Entry 6QZC (X-ray diffraction, 1.64 A resolution); this record covers chains AAA and CCC of the 3 polymer chains in the assembly.

# Chain AAA
Name: HLA class II histocompatibility antigen, DR alpha chain
Source organism: Homo sapiens
UniProt: P01903 (DRA_HUMAN); residues 3-182 here correspond to UniProt positions 28-207 (UniProt number = residue number + 25)
Amino-acid sequence (180 residues; row label = number of the first residue in the row):
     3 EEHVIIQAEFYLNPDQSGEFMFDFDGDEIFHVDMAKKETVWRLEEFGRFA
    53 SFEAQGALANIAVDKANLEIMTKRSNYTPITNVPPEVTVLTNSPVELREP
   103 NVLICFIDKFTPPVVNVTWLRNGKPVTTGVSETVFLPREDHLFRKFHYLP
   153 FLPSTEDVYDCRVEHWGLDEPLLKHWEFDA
Swiss-Prot annotation at these positions:
  - region: Glu179 to Ala182 (Connecting peptide)
  - site: Gln9 (Self- and pathogen-derived peptide antigen), Gly49 (Self-peptide antigen), Phe51 (Self- and pathogen-derived peptide antigen), Ala52 (Self-peptide antigen), Ser53 (Self- and pathogen-derived peptide antigen), Glu55 (Pathogen-derived peptide antigen), Asn62 (Self- and pathogen-derived peptide antigen), Asn69 (Pathogen-derived peptide antigen), Arg76 (Self- and pathogen-derived peptide antigen)
  - glycosylation (N-linked (GlcNAc...) asparagine): Asn78, Asn118
Disulfide bonds: Cys107-Cys163

# Chain CCC
Name: M1-208-222-QAR-Peptide
Amino-acid sequence (16 residues; row label = number of the first residue in the row):
     3 QARQMVQAMRTIGTHP

# Interface between chain AAA and chain CCC
Contacting residue pairs (31):
  Gln9(AAA) - Ala10(CCC)
  Gln9(AAA) - Met11(CCC)  hydrogen bond (side chain-backbone)
  Glu11(AAA) - Thr13(CCC)
  Phe22(AAA) - Ala10(CCC)  hydrophobic
  Phe24(AAA) - Val8(CCC)  hydrophobic
  Phe24(AAA) - Gln9(CCC)
  Phe51(AAA) - Gln6(CCC)
  Ala52(AAA) - Gln6(CCC)
  Ser53(AAA) - Arg5(CCC)
  Ser53(AAA) - Gln6(CCC)  hydrogen bond (backbone-backbone)
  Ser53(AAA) - Met7(CCC)  hydrogen bond
  Ser53(AAA) - Val8(CCC)  hydrogen bond (backbone-backbone)
  Phe54(AAA) - Val8(CCC)
  Phe54(AAA) - Ala10(CCC)  hydrophobic
  Glu55(AAA) - Met7(CCC)
  Gly58(AAA) - Arg12(CCC)  hydrogen bond (backbone-side chain)
  Ala61(AAA) - Arg12(CCC)
  Asn62(AAA) - Met11(CCC)  hydrogen bond (side chain-backbone)
  Asn62(AAA) - Arg12(CCC)  hydrogen bond
  Asn62(AAA) - Thr13(CCC)  hydrogen bond (backbone-side chain)
  Val65(AAA) - Thr13(CCC)
  Val65(AAA) - Ile14(CCC)
  Val65(AAA) - Gly15(CCC)
  Asp66(AAA) - Thr13(CCC)  hydrogen bond
  Asn69(AAA) - Ile14(CCC)  hydrogen bond (side chain-backbone)
  Asn69(AAA) - Gly15(CCC)
  Asn69(AAA) - Thr16(CCC)  hydrogen bond (side chain-backbone)
  Ile72(AAA) - Thr16(CCC)
  Ile72(AAA) - His17(CCC)
  Met73(AAA) - Thr16(CCC)
  Arg76(AAA) - His17(CCC)  hydrogen bond (side chain-backbone)
Interface residues without a listed pair, chain AAA (20 interface residues in all): Phe32, Trp43
Interface residues without a listed pair, chain CCC (14 interface residues in all): Pro18

# Overview
The interface between chain AAA and chain CCC involves 20 residues on one side and 14 on the other, with 12
hydrogen bonds. Polar contacts include Gln9(AAA)-Met11(CCC), Ser53(AAA)-Met7(CCC) and Gly58(AAA)-Arg12(CCC).
Here chain AAA is HLA class II histocompatibility antigen, DR alpha chain (Homo sapiens) and chain CCC is
M1-208-222-QAR-Peptide. Entry 6QZC (HLA-DR1 with the QAR Peptide) was determined by X-ray diffraction,
deposited together with 6QZA and 6QZD.
